4F1E - chains A and B; structure by X-ray diffraction, 2.40 A resolution.

[Chain A (and B)]
Molecule: CDGSH iron-sulfur domain-containing protein 1
Organism: Homo sapiens
Notes: fragment: Water-soluble domain; chain B of this document is another copy of the same molecule, construct and numbering; everything in this record applies to it too
Reference sequence: Q9NZ45 (CISD1_HUMAN); residue numbers follow UniProt; this construct covers 33-108
Amino-acid sequence (76 residues; row label = number of the first residue in the row):
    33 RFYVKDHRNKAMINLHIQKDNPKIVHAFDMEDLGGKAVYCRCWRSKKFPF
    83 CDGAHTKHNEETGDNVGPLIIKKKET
Unresolved in the structure: 33-41, 107-108 (chain B: 33-42, 108)
Sequence notes: engineered mutation G67 (Asp in Q9NZ45)
What the authors report for this chain:
  - mutagenesis - K55R, H58D: unchanged stability in response to cluster stability

[How chain A and chain B interact]
Pairs across the interface - 112 pairs, chain A then chain B:
  K42(A) with T94(B)
  A43(A) with T94(B)
  M44(A) with T94(B); G95(B); D96(B)
  I45(A) with I45(B), hydrophobic; C74(B); R76(B); H90(B); D96(B), hydrogen bond (backbone-side chain)
  N46(A) with D96(B), hydrogen bond (backbone-side chain); N97(B), hydrogen bond; V98(B)
  I49(A) with N97(B)
  Q50(A) with N97(B), hydrogen bond (backbone-side chain)
  K51(A) with D96(B), salt bridge; N97(B), hydrogen bond
  N53(A) with N97(B), hydrogen bond (backbone-side chain)
  P54(A) with N97(B)
  K55(A) with H87(B), hydrogen bond; N97(B); V98(B)
  I56(A) with R73(B), hydrogen bond (backbone-side chain); N97(B), hydrogen bond (backbone-backbone); G99(B), hydrogen bond (backbone-backbone)
  V57(A) with R73(B); P100(B); I102(B), hydrophobic
  H58(A) with R73(B), hydrogen bond; P100(B), hydrogen bond (backbone-backbone); L101(B); I102(B), hydrogen bond (backbone-backbone)
  A59(A) with I102(B)
  F60(A) with L101(B), hydrophobic; I102(B), hydrogen bond (backbone-backbone); I103(B); K104(B), hydrogen bond (backbone-backbone)
  D61(A) with K104(B), salt bridge; K106(B), salt bridge
  M62(A) with M62(B); L65(B), hydrophobic; G66(B); I103(B), hydrophobic; K104(B), hydrogen bond (backbone-backbone); K105(B)
  E63(A) with K106(B)
  D64(A) with K106(B), salt bridge
  L65(A) with M62(B), hydrophobic; I103(B), hydrophobic
  G66(A) with M62(B)
  Y71(A) with L101(B), hydrophobic; I103(B)
  C72(A) with R73(B)
  R73(A) with I56(B), hydrogen bond (side chain-backbone); V57(B); H58(B), hydrogen bond; C72(B); R73(B); W75(B), hydrogen bond (backbone-side chain); F80(B); P81(B)
  C74(A) with I45(B)
  W75(A) with R73(B), hydrogen bond (side chain-backbone); V98(B); G99(B)
  R76(A) with I45(B)
  F80(A) with R73(B)
  P81(A) with R73(B)
  H87(A) with K55(B)
  H90(A) with A43(B); I45(B)
  T94(A) with A43(B); M44(B)
  G95(A) with M44(B)
  D96(A) with M44(B); I45(B), hydrogen bond (side chain-backbone); N46(B), hydrogen bond (side chain-backbone); K51(B), salt bridge
  N97(A) with N46(B), hydrogen bond; I49(B); Q50(B), hydrogen bond (side chain-backbone); K51(B), hydrogen bond; N53(B), hydrogen bond (side chain-backbone); P54(B); K55(B); I56(B), hydrogen bond (backbone-backbone)
  V98(A) with N46(B); K55(B); W75(B)
  G99(A) with I56(B), hydrogen bond (backbone-backbone); W75(B)
  P100(A) with V57(B); H58(B), hydrogen bond (backbone-backbone)
  L101(A) with H58(B); F60(B), hydrophobic; Y71(B), hydrophobic; L101(B), hydrophobic
  I102(A) with V57(B), hydrophobic; H58(B), hydrogen bond (backbone-backbone); A59(B); F60(B), hydrogen bond (backbone-backbone)
  I103(A) with F60(B); M62(B), hydrophobic; L65(B), hydrophobic; Y71(B)
  K104(A) with F60(B), hydrogen bond (backbone-backbone); D61(B), salt bridge; M62(B), hydrogen bond (backbone-backbone)
  K105(A) with M62(B)
  K106(A) with D61(B), salt bridge; E63(B); D64(B), salt bridge
Also at the interface, not in a pair above, chain A (47 interface residues in all): G67, N91
Also at the interface, not in a pair above, chain B (46 interface residues in all): G67, N91

[In short]
Chain A and chain B form an interface of 47 and 46 residues respectively; the contacts include 33 hydrogen
bonds and 8 salt bridges. Polar pairs include K51(A)-D96(B), D61(A)-K104(B) and D61(A)-K106(B). The paper
reports that K55R and H58D of chain A leave stability in response to cluster stability unchanged.
Both chains are CDGSH iron-sulfur domain-containing protein 1 (Homo sapiens). Entry 4F1E (The Crystal
Structure of a Human MitoNEET mutant with Asp 67 replaced by a Gly) was determined by X-ray diffraction
together with 4EZF, 4F28 and 4F2C from the same study.
